9G23 - chains B and S of the 17 polymer chains in the assembly; structure by electron microscopy, 3.40 A resolution.

[Chain B]
Molecule: DNA-directed RNA polymerase I subunit RPA135
From: Saccharomyces cerevisiae
Notes: EC 2.7.7.6
Reference sequence: P22138 (RPA2_YEAST); numbering as in UniProt (aligned over 1-1203)
Chain sequence (1203 residues; numbered 1 to 1203; the number before each row is that of its first residue):
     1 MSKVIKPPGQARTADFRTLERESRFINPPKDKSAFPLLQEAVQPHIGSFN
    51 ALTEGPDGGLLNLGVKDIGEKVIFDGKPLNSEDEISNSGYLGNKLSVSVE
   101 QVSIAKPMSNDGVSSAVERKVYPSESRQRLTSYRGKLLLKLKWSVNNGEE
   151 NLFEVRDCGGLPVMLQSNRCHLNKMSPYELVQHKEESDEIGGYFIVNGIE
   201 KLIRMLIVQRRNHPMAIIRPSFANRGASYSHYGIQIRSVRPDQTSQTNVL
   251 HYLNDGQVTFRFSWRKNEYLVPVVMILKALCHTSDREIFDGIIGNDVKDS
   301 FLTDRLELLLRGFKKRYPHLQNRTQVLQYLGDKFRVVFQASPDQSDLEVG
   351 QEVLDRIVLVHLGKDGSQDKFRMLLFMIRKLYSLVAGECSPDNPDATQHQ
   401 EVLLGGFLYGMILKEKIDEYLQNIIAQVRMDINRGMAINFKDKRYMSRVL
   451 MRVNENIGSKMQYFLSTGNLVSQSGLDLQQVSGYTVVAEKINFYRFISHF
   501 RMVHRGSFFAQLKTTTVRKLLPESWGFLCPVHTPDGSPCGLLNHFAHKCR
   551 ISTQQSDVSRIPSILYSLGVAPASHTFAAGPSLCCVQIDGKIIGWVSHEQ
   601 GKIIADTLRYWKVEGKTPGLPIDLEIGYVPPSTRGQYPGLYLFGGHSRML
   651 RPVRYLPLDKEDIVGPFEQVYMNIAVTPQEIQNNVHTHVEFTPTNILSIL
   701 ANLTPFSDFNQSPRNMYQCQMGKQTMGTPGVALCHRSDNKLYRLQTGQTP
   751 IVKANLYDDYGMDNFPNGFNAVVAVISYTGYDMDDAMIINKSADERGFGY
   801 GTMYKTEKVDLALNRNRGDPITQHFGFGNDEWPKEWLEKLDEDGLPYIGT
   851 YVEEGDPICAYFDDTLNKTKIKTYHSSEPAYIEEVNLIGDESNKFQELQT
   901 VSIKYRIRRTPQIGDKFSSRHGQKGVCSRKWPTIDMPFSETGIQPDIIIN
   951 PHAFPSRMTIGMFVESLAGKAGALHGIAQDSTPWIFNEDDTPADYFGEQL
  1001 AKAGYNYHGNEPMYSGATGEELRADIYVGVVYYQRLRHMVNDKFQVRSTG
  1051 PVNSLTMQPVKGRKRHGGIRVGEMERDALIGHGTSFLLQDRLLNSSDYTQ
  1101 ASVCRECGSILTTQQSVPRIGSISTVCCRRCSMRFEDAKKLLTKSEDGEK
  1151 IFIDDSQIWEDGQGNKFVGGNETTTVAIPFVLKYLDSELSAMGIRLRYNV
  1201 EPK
Not modelled in the structure: 1-10, 79-87, 1139-1154
Ion coordination: Zn2+: Cys-1104, Cys-1107, Cys-1128, Cys-1131
Residues lining bound ligands: AMP-CPP (APC; diphosphomethylphosphonic acid adenosyl ester): Arg-714, Asp-785, Ser-956, Arg-957
UniProt features mapped onto this chain:
  - zinc finger: Cys-1104 to Cys-1131 (C4-type)
  - modified residue: Ser-2 (N-acetylserine), Ser-81 (Phosphoserine), Ser-1156 (Phosphoserine)
  - mutagenesis: Cys-1104 (C1104A: No effect; when associated with A-1107; A-1128 and A-1131), Cys-1107 (C1107A: Lethal. Abolishes recruitment of RPA1 to Pol I. No effect; when associated with A-1104; A-1128 and A-1131), Cys-1127 (C1127R: Responsible of suppression of RPA190-5 and RPA190-1 mutations), Cys-1128 (C1128A: No effect; when associated with A-1104; A-1107 and A-1131), Cys-1131 (C1131A: No effect; when associated with A-1104; A-1107 and A-1128)
From the paper describing this entry:
  - binding site for AMP-CPP: Arg-714, Arg-957

[Chain S]
Molecule: Non-template DNA
Sequence (38 nucleotides; row label = number of the first residue in the row):
     1 GATTTCATACGCCATTCCTTCTCTCTGCTTATCGGTAG
Not modelled in the structure: 1-4, 14-21

[Interface between chain B and chain S]
Pairs across the interface (12; chain B residue first):
  Arg-219(B) / DC23(S)  hydrogen bond to the base
  Ser-221(B) / DC23(S)  hydrogen bond to the phosphate
  Glu-268(B) / DT22(S)  phosphate contact
  Arg-448(B) / DT5(S)  salt bridge to the phosphate
  Met-451(B) / DT5(S)  phosphate contact
  Met-451(B) / DC6(S)  phosphate contact
  Gln-479(B) / DT22(S)  base contact
  Phe-508(B) / DT22(S)  base contact
  Phe-508(B) / DC23(S)  base contact
  Phe-509(B) / DC23(S)  base contact
  Leu-512(B) / DT24(S)  phosphate contact
  Thr-514(B) / DT24(S)  hydrogen bond to the phosphate
Interface residues without a listed pair, chain B (14 interface residues in all): Arg-225, Arg-452, Lys-513, Arg-817
Interface residues without a listed pair, chain S (6 interface residues in all): DT8

[Summary]
14 residues of chain B and 6 residues of chain S are in contact, with 3 hydrogen bonds and 1 salt bridge.
Polar pairs include Arg-219(B)/DC23(S), Ser-221(B)/DC23(S) and Thr-514(B)/DT24(S). Bound to chain B: AMP-CPP.
From UniProt: 5 mutagenesis sites on chain B. From the paper: a binding site for AMP-CPP at Arg-714(B) and
Arg-957(B).
Here chain B is DNA-directed RNA polymerase I subunit RPA135 (Saccharomyces cerevisiae) and chain S is
Non-template DNA. Entry 9G23 (Yeast RNA polymerase I elongation complex stalled by an apurinic site bound to
nucleotide analog AMPCPP ...) was determined by electron microscopy together with 9G1V, 9G1X, 9G24, 9G26,
9G27, 9G29, 9G2B and 9G2C from the same study.
